Entry 2FHG (X-ray diffraction, 3.23 A resolution); this record covers chains H and C of the 28 polymer chains in the assembly.

[Chain H (and C)]
Name: proteasome, beta subunit
Source organism: Mycobacterium tuberculosis
Notes: chain C of this document is another copy of the same molecule, construct and numbering; everything in this record applies to it too
Chain sequence (240 residues; numbered 301 to 540; the number before each row is that of its first residue):
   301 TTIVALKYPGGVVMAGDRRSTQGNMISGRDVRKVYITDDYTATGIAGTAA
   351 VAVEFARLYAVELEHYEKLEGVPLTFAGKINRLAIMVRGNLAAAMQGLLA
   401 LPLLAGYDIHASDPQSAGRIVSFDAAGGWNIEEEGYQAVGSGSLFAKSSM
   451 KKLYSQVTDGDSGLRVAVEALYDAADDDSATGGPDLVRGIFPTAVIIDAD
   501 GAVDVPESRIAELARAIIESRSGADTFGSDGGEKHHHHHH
Unresolved in the structure: 523-540
Construct notes: expression tag (535-540)

[How chain H and chain C interact]
Contacting residue pairs (15):
  N381(H) - R357(C)  hydrogen bond
  R388(H) - A350(C)
  R388(H) - E354(C)
  L391(H) - L398(C)  hydrophobic
  D424(H) - A349(C)
  D424(H) - A350(C)  hydrogen bond (side chain-backbone)
  A426(H) - A350(C)  hydrophobic
  G427(H) - A350(C)
  G428(H) - A350(C)
  I431(H) - D330(C)
  E432(H) - D330(C)
  E433(H) - D330(C)
  E434(H) - R329(C)  salt bridge
  E434(H) - R488(C)  salt bridge
  L444(H) - M325(C)  hydrophobic
Other interface residues (no listed pair), chain H (14 interface residues in all): W429, N430
Other interface residues (no listed pair), chain C (12 interface residues in all): V331, T348, V353

[Overview]
Chain H and chain C form an interface of 14 and 12 residues respectively, with 2 hydrogen bonds and 2 salt
bridges. Polar pairs include E434(H)-R329(C), E434(H)-R488(C) and N381(H)-R357(C).
Chain H and chain C are both proteasome, beta subunit (Mycobacterium tuberculosis); the structure, Crystal
Structure of Mycobacterial Tuberculosis Proteasome, was determined by X-ray diffraction, deposited together
with 2FHH.
